4JI2 - chains A and T of the 21 polymer chains in the assembly; structure by X-ray diffraction, 3.64 A resolution.

# Chain A
Molecule: 16S rRNA
Source organism: Thermus thermophilus
Sequence (1522 nucleotides; numbered 0 to 1544 plus 19 insertion-coded residues; 42 numbers in that range are skipped by the numbering (no residue carries them; nothing is unmodelled there); the number before each row is that of its first residue; a row labelled like 190A-190L holds insertion residues (190A, then the next letters in order); numbering starts at 0):
     0 UUUGUUGGAG AGUUUGAUCC UGGCUCAGGG UGAACGCUGG CGGCGUGCCU AAGACAUGCA
    60 AGUCGUGCGG G
    73 CCGCGGGGUU UU
    88 ACUCCG
    95 UGGUC
   101 AGCGGCGGAC GGGUGAGUAA CGCGUGGGU
  129A G
   130 ACCUACCCGG AAGAGGGGGA CAACCCGGGG AAACUCGGGC UAAUCCCCCA UGUGGACCCG
   190 C
190A-190L CCCUUGGGGUGU
   191 GUCCAAAGGG CUUU
   216 GCCCGCUUCC GGAUGGGCCC GCGUCCCAUC AGCUAGUUGG UGGGGUAAUG GCCCACCAAG
   276 GCGACGACGG GUAGCCGGUC UGAGAGGAUG GCCGGCCACA GGGGCACUGA GACACGGGCC
   336 CCACUCCUAC GGGAGGCAGC AGUUAGGAAU CUUCCGCAAU GGGCGCAAGC CUGACGGAGC
   396 GACGCCGCUU GGAGGAAGAA GCCCUUCGGG GUGUAAACUC CUGAA
   442 CCCGGGACGA AACCCCCGAC GA
   474 GGGGACUGAC GGUACCGGG
   494 GUAAUAGCGC CGGCCAACUC CGUGCCAGCA GCCGCGGUAA UACGGAGGGC GCGAGCGUUA
   554 CCCGGAUUCA CUGGGCGUAA AGGGCGUGUA GGCGGCCUGG GGCGUCCCAU GUGAAAGACC
   614 ACGGCUCAAC CGUGGGGGAG CGUGGGAUAC GCUCAGGCUA GACGGUGGGA GAGGGUGGUG
   674 GAAUUCCCGG AGUAGCGGUG AAAUGCGCAG AUACCGGGAG GAACGCCGAU GGCGAAGGCA
   734 GCCACCUGGU CCACCCGUGA CGCUGAGGCG CGAAAGCGUG GGGAGCAAAC CGGAUUAGAU
   794 ACCCGGGUAG UCCACGCCCU AAACGAUGCG CGCUAGGUCU CUGGGUCU
   848 CCUGGGGGCC GAAGCUAACG CGUUAAGCGC GCCGCCUGGG GAGUACGGCC GCAAGGCUGA
   908 AACUCAAAGG AAUUGACGGG GGCCCGCACA AGCGGUGGAG CAUGUGGUUU AAUUCGAAGX
   968 AACGCGAAGA ACCUUACCAG GCCUUGACAU GCUAGG
 1003A G
  1004 AACCCGGGUG AAAGCCUGGG GUGCCCC
1030A-1030D GCGA
  1031 GGGGAGCCCU AGCACAGGUG CUGCAUGGCC GUCGUCAGCU CGUGCCGUGA GGUGUUGGGU
  1091 UAAGUCCCGC AACGAGCGCA ACCCCCGCCG UUAGUUGCCA GCGGUUCGGC CGGGCACUCU
  1151 AACGGGACUG CCCGCGAAA
  1171 GCGGGAGGAA GGAGGGGACG ACGUCUGGUC AGCAUGGCCC UUACGGCCUG GGCGACACAC
  1231 GUGCUACAAU GCCCACUACA AAGCGAUGCC ACCCGGCAAC GGGGAGCUAA UCGCAAAAAG
  1291 GUGGGCCCAG UUCGGAUUGG GGUCUGCAAC CCGACCCCAU GAAGCCGGAA UCGCUAGUAA
  1351 UCGCGGAUCA G
 1361A C
  1362 CAUGCCGCGG UGAAUACGUU CCCGGGCCUU GUACACACXG CCXGUXACGC CAUGGGAGCG
  1422 GGCUCUACCC GAAGUCGCCG GG
  1446 AGCCUACGGG
  1459 CAGGCGCCGA GGGUAGGGCC CGUGACUGGG GCGAAGUCGU AACAAGGUAG CUGUACCGGA
  1519 AGGUGCGGCU GGAUCCACUC CUUUCU
Not modelled in the structure: 0-4, 1534-1538
Sequence notes: engineered mutation C1534 (A2157 in M26923.1); conflict A1535 (C2158 in M26923.1)
Modified positions: PSU (pseudouridine-5'-monophosphate) at position 516, 7MG (7N-methyl-8-hydroguanosine-5'-monophosphate) at position 527, M2G (N2-dimethylguanosine-5'-monophosphate) at position 966, 5MC (5-methylcytidine-5'-monophosphate) at position 967, 2MG (2N-methylguanosine-5'-monophosphate) at position 1207, 5MC (5-methylcytidine-5'-monophosphate) at position 1400, 4OC (4n,o2'-methylcytidine-5'-monophosphate) at position 1402, 5MC (5-methylcytidine-5'-monophosphate) at position 1404, 5MC (5-methylcytidine-5'-monophosphate) at position 1407, UR3 (3-methyluridine-5'-monophoshate) at position 1498, MA6 (6N-dimethyladenosine-5'-monophoshate) at position 1518, MA6 (6N-dimethyladenosine-5'-monophoshate) at position 1519, PSU (pseudouridine-5'-monophosphate) at position 1540, PSU (pseudouridine-5'-monophosphate) at position 1541
Metal / ion sites: Mg2+ site 1 near U5 (its only coordinating residue here); Mg2+ site 2: U12, C526, 7MG_527, A914; Mg2+ site 3 near U12 (its only coordinating residue here); Mg2+ site 4 near U13 (its only coordinating residue here); Mg2+ site 5 near G21 (its only coordinating residue here); Mg2+ site 6: G21, G22; Mg2+ site 7 near C48 (its only coordinating residue here); Mg2+ site 8 near A53 (its only coordinating residue here); Mg2+ site 9: C58, U387; Mg2+ site 10: A59, C386; Mg2+ site 11: U62, G105; Mg2+ site 12 near C89 (its only coordinating residue here); 125 more Mg2+ sites not listed
Reported in the primary citation:
  - conformationally variable residues: A1492
  - mutagenesis - C1490U: increased growth

# Chain T
Molecule: Ribosomal protein S20
Source organism: Thermus thermophilus
Reference sequence: P80380 (RS20_THET8); numbering as in UniProt (aligned over 1-106)
Chain sequence (106 residues; row label = number of the first residue in the row):
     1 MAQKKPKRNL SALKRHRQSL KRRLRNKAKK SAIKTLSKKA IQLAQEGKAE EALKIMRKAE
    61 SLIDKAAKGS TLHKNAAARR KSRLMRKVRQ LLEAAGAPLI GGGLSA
Not modelled in the structure: 1-7

# How chain A and chain T interact
Contacting residue pairs (92; chain A residue first):
  G61(A) - Leu10(T)  phosphate contact
  G102(A) - Arg17(T)  salt bridge to the phosphate
  C103(A) - Lys14(T)  phosphate contact
  C103(A) - Arg17(T)  salt bridge to the phosphate
  C103(A) - Lys21(T)  phosphate contact
  G104(A) - Lys14(T)  hydrogen bond to the base
  G104(A) - Gln18(T)  phosphate contact
  G104(A) - Lys21(T)  salt bridge to the phosphate
  G105(A) - Arg22(T)  salt bridge to the phosphate
  G107(A) - Arg15(T)  hydrogen bond to the base
  G108(A) - Ala12(T)  base contact
  G108(A) - Arg15(T)  base contact
  C132(A) - Lys74(T)  hydrogen bond to the phosphate
  C132(A) - Asn75(T)  hydrogen bond to the phosphate
  U133(A) - Lys74(T)  salt bridge to the phosphate
  C175(A) - Arg25(T)  sugar contact
  C176(A) - Lys29(T)  phosphate contact
  C177(A) - Lys65(T)  salt bridge to the phosphate
  C178(A) - Lys65(T)  salt bridge to the phosphate
  A185(A) - Glu60(T)  base contact
  A185(A) - Ala78(T)  sugar contact
  A185(A) - Lys81(T)  hydrogen bond to the sugar
  C186(A) - Ala78(T)  sugar contact
  C186(A) - Lys81(T)  sugar contact
  C186(A) - Ser82(T)  hydrogen bond to the phosphate
  C186(A) - Met85(T)  hydrogen bond to the sugar
  C187(A) - Ser82(T)  hydrogen bond to the phosphate
  C187(A) - Met85(T)  sugar contact
  C187(A) - Arg86(T)  phosphate contact
  C187(A) - Arg89(T)  hydrogen bond to the base
  C187(A) - Leu104(T)  base contact
  C187(A) - Ser105(T)  hydrogen bond to the base
  C188(A) - Arg89(T)  hydrogen bond to the sugar
  C188(A) - Ser105(T)  base contact
  U190L(A) - Ser105(T)  hydrogen bond to the base
  U190L(A) - Ala106(T)  base contact
  G191(A) - Met85(T)  base contact
  G191(A) - Gly101(T)  hydrogen bond to the sugar
  G191(A) - Gly102(T)  hydrogen bond to the sugar
  G191(A) - Gly103(T)  hydrogen bond to the base
  G191(A) - Leu104(T)  hydrogen bond to the sugar
  G191(A) - Ser105(T)  hydrogen bond to the base
  U192(A) - Arg57(T)  sugar contact
  U192(A) - Glu60(T)  hydrogen bond to the sugar
  U192(A) - Gly102(T)  sugar contact
  U192(A) - Gly103(T)  hydrogen bond to the sugar
  C193(A) - Glu60(T)  sugar contact
  C193(A) - Ser61(T)  hydrogen bond to the phosphate
  C193(A) - Asp64(T)  hydrogen bond to the sugar
  C194(A) - Ser61(T)  hydrogen bond to the phosphate
  C194(A) - Asp64(T)  sugar contact
  C194(A) - Lys65(T)  phosphate contact
  C194(A) - Lys68(T)  sugar contact
  A195(A) - Lys65(T)  phosphate contact
  A195(A) - Lys68(T)  hydrogen bond to the sugar
  U223(A) - Lys68(T)  salt bridge to the phosphate
  G259(A) - Arg83(T)  salt bridge to the phosphate
  G260(A) - Arg83(T)  hydrogen bond to the base
  U261(A) - Arg79(T)  salt bridge to the phosphate
  U261(A) - Arg80(T)  salt bridge to the phosphate
  U261(A) - Arg83(T)  base contact
  A262(A) - Lys74(T)  sugar contact
  A262(A) - Asn75(T)  phosphate contact
  A262(A) - Arg79(T)  salt bridge to the phosphate
  A263(A) - Asn75(T)  phosphate contact
  A263(A) - Arg79(T)  salt bridge to the phosphate
  C322(A) - Ser19(T)  sugar contact
  C322(A) - Arg23(T)  sugar contact
  U323(A) - Ser19(T)  sugar contact
  U323(A) - Arg22(T)  phosphate contact
  U323(A) - Arg23(T)  sugar contact
  U323(A) - Asn26(T)  hydrogen bond to the phosphate
  G324(A) - Arg22(T)  salt bridge to the phosphate
  G324(A) - Asn26(T)  hydrogen bond to the phosphate
  G324(A) - Ser70(T)  phosphate contact
  A325(A) - Ser70(T)  hydrogen bond to the phosphate
  G332(A) - Leu10(T)  phosphate contact
  G333(A) - His16(T)  sugar contact
  U1436(A) - Arg23(T)  salt bridge to the phosphate
  G1438(A) - Lys34(T)  phosphate contact
  C1439(A) - Lys38(T)  salt bridge to the phosphate
  G1453(A) - Lys39(T)  hydrogen bond to the phosphate
  G1454(A) - Thr35(T)  phosphate contact
  G1454(A) - Lys39(T)  salt bridge to the phosphate
  G1455(A) - Ala28(T)  phosphate contact
  G1455(A) - Ser31(T)  phosphate contact
  G1455(A) - Ala32(T)  sugar contact
  G1455(A) - Thr35(T)  hydrogen bond to the phosphate
  C1459(A) - Lys27(T)  salt bridge to the phosphate
  C1459(A) - Ala28(T)  phosphate contact
  C1459(A) - Ser31(T)  hydrogen bond to the phosphate
  A1460(A) - Lys27(T)  salt bridge to the phosphate
Also at the interface, not in a pair above, chain A (51 interface residues in all): A60, C106, C131, G184, A196, U222, G258, A349
Also at the interface, not in a pair above, chain T (51 interface residues in all): Arg8, Leu36, His73, Ala76, Lys87

# Overview
The chain A/chain T interface involves 51 residues from each chain, with 30 hydrogen bonds and 19 salt
bridges. Polar pairs include G104(A)-Lys14(T), G107(A)-Arg15(T) and C187(A)-Arg89(T). U12(A), C526(A),
7MG_527(A) and A914(A) form the Mg2+ site 2. G21(A) and G22(A) coordinate Mg2+ site 6. From the paper: C1490U
of chain A increases growth; conformational variability at A1492(A).
Here chain A is 16S rRNA and chain T is Ribosomal protein S20, both from Thermus thermophilus. Entry 4JI2
(Crystal Structure of 30S ribosomal subunit from Thermus thermophilus) was determined by X-ray diffraction,
deposited together with 4JI0, 4JI1, 4JI3, 4JI4, 4JI5, 4JI6, 4JI7 and 4JI8.
